5GVL - chains A and B; structure by X-ray diffraction, 2.50 A resolution.

# Chain A (and B)
Protein: Serine hydroxymethyltransferase, putative
Source organism: Plasmodium vivax (strain Salvador I)
Notes: chain B of this document is another copy of the same molecule, construct and numbering; everything in this record applies to it too
UniProtKB: A5K8L9 (A5K8L9_PLAVS); residues 1-442 here = UniProt positions 1-442
Sequence (442 residues; each row starts with the number of its first residue):
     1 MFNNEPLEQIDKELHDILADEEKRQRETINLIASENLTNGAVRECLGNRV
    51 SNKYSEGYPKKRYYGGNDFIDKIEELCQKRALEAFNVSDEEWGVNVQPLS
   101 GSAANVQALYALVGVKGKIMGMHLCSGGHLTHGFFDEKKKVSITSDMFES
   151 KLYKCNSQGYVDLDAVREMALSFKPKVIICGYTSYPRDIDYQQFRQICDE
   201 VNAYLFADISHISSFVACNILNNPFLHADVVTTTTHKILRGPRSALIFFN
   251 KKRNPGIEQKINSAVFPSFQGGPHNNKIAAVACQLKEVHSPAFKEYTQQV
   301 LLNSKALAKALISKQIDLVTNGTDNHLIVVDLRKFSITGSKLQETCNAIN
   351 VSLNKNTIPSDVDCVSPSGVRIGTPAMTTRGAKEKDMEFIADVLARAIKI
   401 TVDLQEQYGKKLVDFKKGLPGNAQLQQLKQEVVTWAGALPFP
Residues lining bound ligands:
  - GI8 ((4S)-6-azanyl-4-[3-cyano-5-[5-(methoxymethyl)thiophen-2-yl]phenyl]-3-methyl-4-propan-2-yl-2H-pyrano[2,3-c]pyrazole-5-carbonitrile), molecule 1: Glu56, Tyr63, Tyr64, Pro267
  - GI8, molecule 2: Leu124, Gly127, Gly128, His129, Leu130, Phe134, Val141, Thr183, Ser184, Asn354, Lys355, Asn356, Thr357, Cys364, Pro367, Arg371
  - N-pyridoxyl-glycine-5-monophosphate (PLG; N-glycine-[3-hydroxy-2-methyl-5-phosphonooxymethyl-pyridin-4-yl-methane]), molecule 1: Ser34, Ser100, Gly101, Ser102, Asn105, His129, Thr131, His132, Tyr182, Thr183, Asp208, Ser210, His211, Thr234, His236, Lys237, Arg371
  - N-pyridoxyl-glycine-5-monophosphate (PLG), molecule 2: Tyr54, Glu56, Tyr64, Gly271, Gly272

# Chain A / chain B interface
Pairs across the interface - 184 pairs, chain A then chain B:
  Met1(A) with Arg240(B), hydrogen bond (backbone-side chain); Glu295(B); Tyr296(B), hydrophobic; Gln299(B); Thr378(B); Thr379(B), hydrogen bond (backbone-backbone); Lys383(B)
  Phe2(A) with Thr379(B); Pro440(B), hydrophobic; Phe441(B); Pro442(B)
  Asn3(A) with Asn39(B), hydrogen bond (backbone-side chain)
  Asn4(A) with Gly40(B); Pro442(B)
  Pro6(A) with Glu44(B)
  Leu7(A) with Glu44(B), hydrogen bond (backbone-side chain); Cys45(B), hydrophobic
  Ile10(A) with Ala41(B), hydrophobic; Lys286(B), hydrogen bond (backbone-side chain)
  Asp11(A) with Arg80(B), salt bridge; Cys283(B); Lys286(B)
  Glu13(A) with Leu76(B); Arg80(B), salt bridge
  Leu14(A) with Ala279(B); Cys283(B)
  Ile17(A) with Phe69(B); Lys72(B); Ile73(B), hydrophobic
  Leu18(A) with Asn48(B); Val50(B), hydrophobic; Ile73(B), hydrophobic
  Asp20(A) with Phe69(B)
  Glu21(A) with Gly66(B); Phe69(B); Ile70(B)
  Glu22(A) with Arg49(B), salt bridge
  Arg24(A) with Lys53(B); Gly66(B), hydrogen bond (side chain-backbone); Phe69(B)
  Gln25(A) with Arg49(B), hydrogen bond (side chain-backbone); Asn52(B), hydrogen bond
  Ile32(A) with Lys53(B); Gly65(B)
  Ser34(A) with Tyr54(B)
  Glu35(A) with Asn52(B); Lys53(B), salt bridge; Tyr54(B), hydrogen bond (side chain-backbone)
  Asn36(A) with Asn52(B)
  Leu37(A) with Asn52(B)
  Thr38(A) with Asn52(B)
  Asn39(A) with Asn3(B), hydrogen bond (side chain-backbone)
  Ala41(A) with Ile10(B), hydrophobic
  Arg43(A) with Gly47(B); Arg49(B)
  Glu44(A) with Pro6(B); Leu7(B), hydrogen bond (side chain-backbone)
  Cys45(A) with Leu7(B), hydrophobic
  Leu46(A) with Leu46(B)
  Gly47(A) with Arg43(B)
  Asn48(A) with Leu18(B)
  Arg49(A) with Glu22(B), salt bridge; Gln25(B), hydrogen bond (backbone-side chain); Arg43(B); Phe441(B); Pro442(B), hydrogen bond (side chain-backbone)
  Val50(A) with Leu18(B), hydrophobic
  Ser51(A) with Arg243(B), hydrogen bond (backbone-side chain)
  Asn52(A) with Gln25(B), hydrogen bond; Glu35(B); Asn36(B); Leu37(B); Thr38(B), hydrogen bond (side chain-backbone)
  Lys53(A) with Arg24(B); Glu35(B), salt bridge; Arg243(B), hydrogen bond (backbone-side chain)
  Tyr54(A) with Ser34(B); Glu35(B), hydrogen bond (backbone-side chain); His236(B), hydrogen bond; Lys237(B), hydrogen bond; Arg243(B)
  Tyr63(A) with Gln343(B); Asn354(B)
  Tyr64(A) with Ile32(B), hydrophobic; Gln343(B); Asn354(B)
  Gly65(A) with Gln343(B); Ser352(B); Leu353(B), hydrogen bond (backbone-backbone)
  Gly66(A) with Glu21(B); Arg24(B), hydrogen bond (backbone-side chain); Asn347(B), hydrogen bond (backbone-side chain)
  Asp68(A) with Asn347(B)
  Phe69(A) with Ile17(B); Asp20(B); Glu21(B); Arg24(B)
  Ile70(A) with Glu21(B)
  Lys72(A) with Ile17(B)
  Ile73(A) with Ile17(B), hydrophobic; Leu18(B), hydrophobic
  Leu76(A) with Glu13(B)
  Arg80(A) with Asp11(B), salt bridge; Glu13(B), salt bridge
  Leu99(A) with Leu99(B), hydrophobic; Ser100(B); His274(B)
  Ser100(A) with Leu99(B); His274(B), hydrogen bond
  Ser102(A) with Phe269(B); Gln270(B); Gly271(B), hydrogen bond (side chain-backbone)
  Tyr110(A) with Ile143(B), hydrophobic; Asp146(B), hydrogen bond
  Val115(A) with Asp146(B); Met147(B)
  Lys116(A) with Lys116(B)
  Leu130(A) with Glu56(B); Phe266(B), hydrophobic; Pro267(B), hydrophobic
  Val141(A) with Pro267(B), hydrophobic; Ser268(B), hydrogen bond (backbone-backbone)
  Ser142(A) with Ser268(B)
  Ile143(A) with Tyr110(B), hydrophobic; Met147(B), hydrophobic; Ser268(B), hydrogen bond (backbone-backbone); Phe269(B), hydrophobic
  Asp146(A) with Tyr110(B), hydrogen bond; Val115(B)
  Met147(A) with Val115(B), hydrophobic; Ile143(B), hydrophobic
  His236(A) with Tyr54(B), hydrogen bond
  Lys237(A) with Tyr54(B), hydrogen bond
  Arg240(A) with Met1(B), hydrogen bond (side chain-backbone)
  Arg243(A) with Ser51(B), hydrogen bond (side chain-backbone); Lys53(B), hydrogen bond (side chain-backbone); Tyr54(B); Pro273(B); His274(B)
  Phe266(A) with Leu130(B), hydrophobic
  Pro267(A) with Leu130(B), hydrophobic; Val141(B), hydrophobic
  Ser268(A) with Val141(B), hydrogen bond (side chain-backbone); Ser142(B); Ile143(B), hydrogen bond (backbone-backbone)
  Phe269(A) with Ser102(B); Ile143(B), hydrophobic
  Gln270(A) with Ser102(B)
  Gly271(A) with Ser102(B), hydrogen bond (backbone-side chain)
  Pro273(A) with Arg243(B)
  His274(A) with Leu99(B); Ser100(B), hydrogen bond; Arg243(B); Lys277(B), hydrogen bond
  Lys277(A) with His274(B), hydrogen bond
  Ala279(A) with Leu14(B)
  Cys283(A) with Asp11(B); Leu14(B)
  Lys286(A) with Ile10(B), hydrogen bond (side chain-backbone); Asp11(B)
  Glu287(A) with Asn3(B)
  Glu295(A) with Met1(B)
  Tyr296(A) with Met1(B)
  Gln299(A) with Met1(B)
  Gln343(A) with Tyr63(B); Tyr64(B); Gly65(B)
  Asn347(A) with Gly66(B), hydrogen bond (side chain-backbone); Asp68(B)
  Ser352(A) with Lys53(B), hydrogen bond; Gly65(B), hydrogen bond (side chain-backbone); Gly66(B)
  Leu353(A) with Gly65(B), hydrogen bond (backbone-backbone)
  Asn354(A) with Tyr63(B); Tyr64(B)
  Thr378(A) with Met1(B)
  Thr379(A) with Met1(B), hydrogen bond (backbone-backbone); Phe2(B)
  Lys383(A) with Met1(B)
  Pro440(A) with Phe2(B), hydrophobic
  Phe441(A) with Phe2(B); Arg49(B)
  Pro442(A) with Phe2(B); Arg49(B), hydrogen bond (backbone-side chain)
Other interface residues (no listed pair), chain A (101 interface residues in all): Glu5, Gly40, Glu56, Lys79, Lys139, Gly272, Ala282, Lys355, Arg371, Gly381
Other interface residues (no listed pair), chain B (102 interface residues in all): Asn4, Glu5, Lys139, Lys140, Ser263, Gly272, Ala282, Glu287, Lys355, Arg371, Gly381

# Overview
The interface between chain A and chain B involves 101 residues on one side and 102 on the other, with 47
hydrogen bonds and 8 salt bridges. Polar pairs include Asp11(A)-Arg80(B), Glu13(A)-Arg80(B) and
Glu22(A)-Arg49(B). Bound to chain A: N-pyridoxyl-glycine-5-monophosphate and compound GI8.
Both chains are Serine hydroxymethyltransferase, putative (Plasmodium vivax (strain Salvador I)). Entry 5GVL
(Plasmodium vivax SHMT bound with PLP-glycine and GS182) was determined by X-ray diffraction (same publication
as 5GVK, 5GVM, 5GVN and 5GVP).
